Entry 6T15 (electron microscopy, 3.29 A resolution); this record covers chains c and g of the 33 polymer chains in the assembly.

# Chain c
Protein: Cytochrome C oxidase subunit 3; synonym: cytochrome C oxidase polypeptide III, COX3
From: Saccharomyces cerevisiae S288C
Notes: EC 1.9.3.1
UniProt: P00420 (COX3_YEAST); numbering as in UniProt (aligned over 1-269)
Chain sequence (269 residues; numbered 1 to 269; the number before each row is that of its first residue):
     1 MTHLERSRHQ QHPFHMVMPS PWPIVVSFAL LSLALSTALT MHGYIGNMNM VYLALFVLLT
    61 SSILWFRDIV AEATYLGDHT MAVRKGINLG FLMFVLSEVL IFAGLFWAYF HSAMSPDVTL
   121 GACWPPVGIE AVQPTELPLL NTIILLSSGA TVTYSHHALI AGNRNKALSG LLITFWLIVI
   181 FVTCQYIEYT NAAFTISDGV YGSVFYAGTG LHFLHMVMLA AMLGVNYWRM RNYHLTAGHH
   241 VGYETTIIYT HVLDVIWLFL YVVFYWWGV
UniProt features mapped onto this chain:
  - natural variant: Val-263 (V263T: In strain: D273-10B/A48)

# Chain g
Protein: Cytochrome C oxidase subunit 7; synonym: cytochrome C oxidase polypeptide VII, COX7
From: Saccharomyces cerevisiae S288C
Notes: EC 1.9.3.1
UniProt: P10174 (COX7_YEAST); residues 2-60 here = UniProt positions 2-60
Chain sequence (59 residues; each row starts with the number of its first residue):
     2 ANKVIQLQKI FQSSTKPLWW RHPRSALYLY PFYAIFAVAV VTPLLYIPNA IRGIKAKKA

# Chain c / chain g interface
Contacting residue pairs (49; chain c residue first):
  Met-18(c) with Leu-19(g), hydrophobic
  Pro-19(c) with Trp-20(g)
  Ser-20(c) with Trp-20(g)
  Pro-21(c) with Trp-20(g)
  Trp-22(c) with Trp-20(g); Phe-33(g), hydrophobic
  Val-25(c) with Phe-33(g), hydrophobic; Phe-37(g)
  Phe-28(c) with Phe-37(g), hydrophobic; Val-41(g)
  Ser-32(c) with Ala-40(g), hydrogen bond (side chain-backbone); Val-41(g); Pro-44(g)
  Leu-35(c) with Pro-44(g), hydrophobic
  Leu-39(c) with Tyr-47(g), hydrophobic; Ala-51(g), hydrophobic
  His-42(c) with Lys-56(g), hydrogen bond (backbone-side chain)
  Gly-43(c) with Lys-56(g); Ala-57(g), hydrogen bond (backbone-backbone)
  Tyr-44(c) with Ala-51(g), hydrophobic; Ala-57(g)
  Ile-45(c) with Tyr-47(g), hydrophobic
  Asn-47(c) with Lys-59(g), hydrogen bond
  Met-50(c) with Thr-43(g)
  Leu-53(c) with Ala-40(g), hydrophobic
  Phe-56(c) with Ile-36(g), hydrophobic
  Val-57(c) with Phe-33(g), hydrophobic; Phe-37(g), hydrophobic; Ala-40(g), hydrophobic
  Thr-60(c) with Phe-33(g)
  Ser-61(c) with Phe-33(g)
  Leu-64(c) with Tyr-29(g)
  Arg-67(c) with His-23(g); Ser-26(g), hydrogen bond
  Asp-68(c) with Leu-19(g)
  Ala-71(c) with Phe-12(g), hydrophobic; Leu-19(g), hydrophobic
  Glu-72(c) with Leu-19(g)
  Thr-74(c) with Gln-9(g), hydrogen bond (backbone-side chain)
  Tyr-75(c) with Val-5(g), hydrophobic; Leu-8(g); Gln-9(g); Phe-12(g), hydrophobic
  Leu-76(c) with Phe-12(g), hydrophobic; Gln-13(g); Leu-19(g), hydrophobic
  Asn-232(c) with Ala-2(g), hydrogen bond (side chain-backbone)
  Tyr-233(c) with Ala-2(g), hydrophobic; Asn-3(g)
Interface residues without a listed pair, chain c (32 interface residues in all): Gly-46
Interface residues without a listed pair, chain g (29 interface residues in all): Arg-22, Leu-30, Ile-48, Gly-54, Ile-55

# Overview
32 residues of chain c and 29 residues of chain g are in contact; the contacts include 7 hydrogen bonds. Polar
contacts include Ser-32(c)/Ala-40(g), His-42(c)/Lys-56(g) and Asn-47(c)/Lys-59(g).
Chain c is Cytochrome C oxidase subunit 3; synonym: cytochrome C oxidase polypeptide III, COX3 and chain g is
Cytochrome C oxidase subunit 7; synonym: cytochrome C oxidase polypeptide VII, COX7, both from Saccharomyces
cerevisiae S288C; the structure, The III2-IV(5B)1 respiratory supercomplex from S. cerevisiae, was determined
by electron microscopy together with 6T0B from the same study.
